3R0H - chains A and a; structure by X-ray diffraction, 2.60 A resolution.

# Chain A
Protein: Inactivation-no-after-potential D protein
Organism: Drosophila melanogaster
UniProtKB: Q24008 (INAD_DROME); numbering as in UniProt (aligned over 473-674)
Chain sequence (206 residues; row label = number of the first residue in the row):
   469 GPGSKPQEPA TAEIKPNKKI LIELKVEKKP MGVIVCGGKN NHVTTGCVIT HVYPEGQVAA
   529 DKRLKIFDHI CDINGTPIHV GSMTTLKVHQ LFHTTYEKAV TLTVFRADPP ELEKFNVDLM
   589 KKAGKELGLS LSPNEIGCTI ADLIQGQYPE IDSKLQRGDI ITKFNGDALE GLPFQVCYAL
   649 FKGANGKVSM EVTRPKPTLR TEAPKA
Not modelled in the structure: 469-474, 673-674
Differences from the reference sequence: expression tag (469-472)
UniProt features mapped onto this chain:
  - modified residue (Phosphoserine): S598, S600

# Chain a
Protein: NG2
Chain sequence (9 residues; numbered 1 to 9; the number before each row is that of its first residue):
     1 ALRNGQYWV

# Chain A / chain a interface
Pairs across the interface - 25 pairs, chain A then chain a:
  E594(A) - A1(a)
  E594(A) - R3(a)  salt bridge
  E594(A) - W8(a)
  E594(A) - V9(a)
  L595(A) - V9(a)  hydrogen bond (backbone-backbone)
  G596(A) - W8(a)
  G596(A) - V9(a)  hydrogen bond (backbone-backbone)
  L597(A) - Y7(a)
  L597(A) - W8(a)
  L597(A) - V9(a)  hydrogen bond (backbone-backbone)
  S598(A) - Q6(a)
  S598(A) - Y7(a)  hydrogen bond (side chain-backbone)
  S598(A) - W8(a)
  L599(A) - V9(a)  hydrophobic
  D610(A) - Q6(a)
  D610(A) - W8(a)
  I612(A) - R3(a)
  F642(A) - Y7(a)  hydrophobic
  Y646(A) - A1(a)  hydrogen bond (side chain-backbone)
  Y646(A) - W8(a)
  Y646(A) - V9(a)  hydrophobic
  F649(A) - V9(a)  hydrophobic
  K650(A) - A1(a)
  K650(A) - W8(a)
  K650(A) - V9(a)
Interface residues without a listed pair, chain A (14 interface residues in all): K589, L611

# In short
14 residues of chain A and 6 residues of chain a are in contact; the contacts include 5 hydrogen bonds and 1
salt bridge. Among the polar pairs are E594(A)-R3(a), L595(A)-V9(a) and S598(A)-Y7(a).
Here chain A is Inactivation-no-after-potential D protein (Drosophila melanogaster) and chain a is NG2. Entry
3R0H (Structure of INAD PDZ45 in complex with NG2 peptide) was determined by X-ray diffraction.
